Entry 7E8E (electron microscopy, 3.90 A resolution); this record covers chains H and D of the 12 polymer chains in the assembly.

== Chain H ==
Name: Kv channel-interacting protein 1
From: Homo sapiens
UniProt: Q9NZI2 (KCIP1_HUMAN); residues 37-216 here correspond to UniProt positions 48-227 (UniProt number = residue number + 11)
Chain sequence (180 residues; numbered 37 to 216; the number before each row is that of its first residue):
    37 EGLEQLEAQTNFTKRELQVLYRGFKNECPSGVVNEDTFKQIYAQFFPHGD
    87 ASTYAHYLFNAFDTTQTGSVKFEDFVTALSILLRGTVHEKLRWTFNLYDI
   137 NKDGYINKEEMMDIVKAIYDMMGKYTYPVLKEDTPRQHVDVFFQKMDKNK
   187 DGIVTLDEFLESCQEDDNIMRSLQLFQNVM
Unresolved in the structure: 187-190
Swiss-Prot annotation at these positions:
  - region: D203 to M216 (Interaction with KCND2)
  - binding site (Ca(2+)): D135, N137, D139, Y141, E146, D183, N185, D187, E194

== Chain D ==
Name: Potassium voltage-gated channel subfamily D member 2
From: Homo sapiens
UniProt: Q9NZV8 (KCND2_HUMAN); residues 2-495 here = UniProt positions 2-495
Chain sequence (494 residues; row label = number of the first residue in the row):
     2 AAGVAAWLPFARAAAIGWMPVASGPMPAPPRQERKRTQDALIVLNVSGTR
    52 FQTWQDTLERYPDTLLGSSERDFFYHPETQQYFFDRDPDIFRHILNFYRT
   102 GKLHYPRHECISAYDEELAFFGLIPEIIGDCCYEEYKDRRRENAERLQDD
   152 ADTDTAGESALPTMTARQRVWRAFENPHTSTMALVFYYVTGFFIAVSVIA
   202 NVVETVPCGSSPGHIKELPCGERYAVAFFCLDTACVMIFTVEYLLRLAAA
   252 PSRYRFVRSVMSIIDVVAILPYYIGLVMTDNEDVSGAFVTLRVFRVFRIF
   302 KFSRHSQGLRILGYTLKSCASELGFLLFSLTMAIIIFATVMFYAEKGSSA
   352 SKFTSIPAAFWYTIVTMTTLGYGDMVPKTIAGKIFGSICSLSGVLVIALP
   402 VPVIVSNFSRIYHQNQRADKRRAQKKARLARIRAAKSGSANAYMQSKRSG
   452 LLSNQLQSSEDEQAFVSKSGSSFETQHHHLLHCLEKTTNHEFVD
Unresolved in the structure: 158-166, 219-223, 451-471
Construct notes: conflict S450 (Asn in Q9NZV8)
Swiss-Prot annotation at these positions:
  - region: A2 to M20 (Interaction with KCNIP1, KCNIP2, and other family members), E71 to D90 (Interaction with KCNIP1), Q308 to A321 (S4-S5 linker), F474 to T489 (Required for dendritic targeting)
  - motif: T370 to D375 (Selectivity filter)
  - binding site (Zn(2+)): H105, C111, C132, C133
  - binding site (K(+)): T370, L371, G372, Y373
  - modified residue: T38 (Phosphothreonine), S438 (Phosphoserine)
  - natural variant: V404 (V404M: Found in a family with atypical autism and severe epilepsy)
  - mutagenesis: G309 (G309A: Increases peak current amplitude and causes a negative shift in the voltage-dependence of activation), R311 (R311A: No effect on peak current amplitude, but causes a positive shift in the voltage-dependence of activation. May increase the affinity for the closed-inactivated state of the channel), I312 (I312A: Increases peak current amplitude and causes a positive shift in the voltage-dependence of activation), L313 (L313A: Causes a positive shift in the voltage-dependence of activation. May decrease the affinity for the closed-inactivated state of the channel), G314 (G314A: Loss of channel activity), Y315 (Y315A: Increases peak current amplitude but has a minor effect on the voltage-dependence of activation), T316 (T316A: Increases peak current amplitude and causes a positive shift in the voltage-dependence of activation), L317 (L317A: Increases peak current amplitude and causes a positive shift in the voltage-dependence of activation), K318 (K318A: Increases peak current amplitude and causes a positive shift in the voltage-dependence of activation), S319 (S319A: May impair protein folding), C320 (C320A: Increases peak current amplitude and causes a positive shift in the voltage-dependence of activation ...), S322 (S322A: Increases peak current amplitude and causes a positive shift in the voltage-dependence of activation. May increase the affinity for the closed-inactivated state of the channel), 16 further mutagenesis entries in UniProt

== How chain H and chain D interact ==
Pairs across the interface - 35 pairs, chain H then chain D:
  E37(H) - S70(D)
  E37(H) - F74(D)
  G38(H) - F74(D)
  L39(H) - S70(D)
  R51(H) - H77(D)  hydrogen bond
  R51(H) - E79(D)  salt bridge
  Q54(H) - F74(D)
  Q54(H) - Y76(D)
  Y57(H) - E71(D)  hydrogen bond
  Y57(H) - F74(D)  hydrophobic
  Y57(H) - F75(D)  hydrophobic
  R58(H) - F75(D)  hydrogen bond (side chain-backbone)
  R58(H) - F84(D)  hydrogen bond (side chain-backbone)
  K61(H) - L66(D)
  K61(H) - F121(D)
  N62(H) - R87(D)  hydrogen bond
  P65(H) - A120(D)
  P65(H) - F121(D)  hydrophobic
  F81(H) - H478(D)  hydrogen bond (backbone-side chain)
  F82(H) - L482(D)  hydrophobic
  P83(H) - K437(D)
  P83(H) - S440(D)
  Y155(H) - T489(D)
  Y155(H) - H491(D)
  M157(H) - L485(D)  hydrophobic
  M158(H) - F493(D)  hydrophobic
  Y161(H) - F493(D)
  Y161(H) - V494(D)  hydrogen bond (backbone-backbone)
  T162(H) - H491(D)
  T162(H) - E492(D)  hydrogen bond (side chain-backbone)
  Y163(H) - E492(D)
  Y163(H) - V494(D)  hydrophobic
  P164(H) - H491(D)
  P164(H) - E492(D)
  F212(H) - H480(D)
Other interface residues (no listed pair), chain H (28 interface residues in all): L53, H84, F108, I154, H174, L211, M216
Other interface residues (no listed pair), chain D (31 interface residues in all): P78, D86, E117, Q477, L481, C484, T488, D495

== In short ==
The interface between chain H and chain D involves 28 residues on one side and 31 on the other; the contacts
include 8 hydrogen bonds and 1 salt bridge. Polar pairs include R51(H)-E79(D), R51(H)-H77(D) and
Y57(H)-E71(D).
Chain H is Kv channel-interacting protein 1 and chain D is Potassium voltage-gated channel subfamily D member
2, both from Homo sapiens; the structure, CryoEM structure of human Kv4.2-DPP6S-KChIP1 complex, transmembrane
and intracellular region, was determined by electron microscopy, deposited together with 7E83, 7E84 and 7F3F.
